Entry 7PFE (electron microscopy, 4.40 A resolution (low resolution: residue-level contacts below are approximate; hydrogen-bond / salt-bridge calls are withheld)); this record covers chains e and I of the 11 polymer chains in the assembly.

# Chain e
Name: Histone H3.2
Source organism: Homo sapiens
UniProt: Q71DI3 (H32_HUMAN); residues 0-135 here correspond to UniProt positions 1-136 (UniProt number = residue number + 1)
Sequence (136 residues; row label = number of the first residue in the row; numbering starts at 0):
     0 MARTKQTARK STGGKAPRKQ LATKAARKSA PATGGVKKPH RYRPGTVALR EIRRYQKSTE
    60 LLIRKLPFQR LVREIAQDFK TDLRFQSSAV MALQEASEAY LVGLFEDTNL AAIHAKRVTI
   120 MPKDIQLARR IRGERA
Unresolved in the structure: 0-36, 134-135
Sequence notes: engineered mutation Ala110 (Cys111 in Q71DI3)
Curated features (UniProtKB/Swiss-Prot):
  - modified residue: Arg2 (Asymmetric dimethylarginine), Thr3 (Phosphothreonine), Lys4 (Allysine), Gln5 (5-glutamyl dopamine), Thr6 (Phosphothreonine), Arg8 (Citrulline), Lys9 (N6,N6,N6-trimethyllysine), Ser10 (ADP-ribosylserine), Thr11 (Phosphothreonine), Lys14 (N6-(2-hydroxyisobutyryl)lysine), Arg17 (Asymmetric dimethylarginine), Lys18 (N6-(2-hydroxyisobutyryl)lysine), Lys23 (N6-(2-hydroxyisobutyryl)lysine), Arg26 (Citrulline), Lys27 (N6,N6,N6-trimethyllysine), Ser28 (ADP-ribosylserine), Lys36 (N6,N6,N6-trimethyllysine), Lys37 (N6-methyllysine), Tyr41 (Phosphotyrosine), Lys56 (N6,N6,N6-trimethyllysine) and 8 more in UniProt
  - lipidation: Lys18 (N6-decanoyllysine)

# Chain I
Molecule: 177-nt DNA strand
Source organism: synthetic construct
Sequence (177 nucleotides; each row starts with the number of its first residue):
   208 GCACTGGCCG CCATACTGGA GAATCCCGGT GCCGAGGCCG CTCAATTGGT CGTAGACAGC
   268 TCTAGCACCG CTTAAACGCA CGTACGCGCT GTCCCCCGCG TTTTAACCGC CAAGGGGATT
   328 ACTCCCTAGT CTCCAGGCAC GTGTCAGATA TATACATCCT GTCATGTAAG TATTAAG

# How chain e and chain I interact
Residue-residue contacts (23):
  Arg40(e) - DG305(I)
  Arg40(e) - DC306(I)
  Tyr41(e) - DA229(I)
  Tyr41(e) - DA230(I)
  Tyr41(e) - DG305(I)
  Tyr41(e) - DC306(I)
  Pro43(e) - DG305(I)
  Gly44(e) - DC304(I)
  Gly44(e) - DG305(I)
  Val46(e) - DG305(I)
  Val46(e) - DC306(I)
  Ala47(e) - DG305(I)
  Arg49(e) - DA230(I)
  Arg49(e) - DT231(I)
  Arg63(e) - DA313(I)
  Arg63(e) - DC314(I)
  Lys64(e) - DC314(I)
  Leu65(e) - DA313(I)
  Leu65(e) - DC314(I)
  Pro66(e) - DA313(I)
  Arg69(e) - DA313(I)
  Arg83(e) - DG322(I)
  Arg83(e) - DG323(I)
Also at the interface, not in a pair above, chain e (18 interface residues in all): Pro38, His39, Arg42, Thr45, Glu50
Also at the interface, not in a pair above, chain I (11 interface residues in all): DG307

# Summary
Chain e and chain I form an interface of 18 and 11 residues respectively.
Chain e is Histone H3.2 (Homo sapiens) and chain I is a 177-nt DNA strand (synthetic construct); the
structure, Nucleosome 2 of the 4x197 nucleosome array containing H1, was determined by electron microscopy
(same publication as 7PET, 7PEU, 7PEV, 7PEW, 7PEX, 7PEY and 16 further entries).
